Entry 7EBR (electron microscopy, 3.60 A resolution); this record covers chains B and C of the 6 polymer chains in the assembly.

[Chain B]
Protein: Capsid protein VP3
Source organism: Human enterovirus D68
UniProtKB: A0A097BW12 (A0A097BW12_HED68); residues 1-247 here correspond to UniProt positions 318-564 (UniProt number = residue number + 317)
Sequence (247 residues; row label = number of the first residue in the row):
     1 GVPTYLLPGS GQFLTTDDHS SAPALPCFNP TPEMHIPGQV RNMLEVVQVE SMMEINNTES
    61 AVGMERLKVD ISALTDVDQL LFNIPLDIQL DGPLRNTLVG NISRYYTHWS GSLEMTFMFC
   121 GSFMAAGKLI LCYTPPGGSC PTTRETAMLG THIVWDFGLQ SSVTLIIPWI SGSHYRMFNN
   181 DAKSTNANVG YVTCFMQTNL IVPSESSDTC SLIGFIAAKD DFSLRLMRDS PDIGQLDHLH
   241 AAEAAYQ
Disordered / not traced: 181-186, 235-247

[Chain C]
Protein: Capsid protein VP2
Source organism: Human enterovirus D68
UniProtKB: A0A097BW12 (A0A097BW12_HED68); residues 1-248 here correspond to UniProt positions 70-317 (UniProt number = residue number + 69)
Sequence (248 residues; row label = number of the first residue in the row):
     1 SPSAEACGYS DRVLQLKLGN SAIVTQEAAN YCCAYGEWPN YLPDHEAVAI DKPTQPETAT
    61 DRFYTLKSVK WETGSTGWWW KLPDALNNIG MFGQNVQHHY LYRSGFLIHV QCNATKFHQG
   121 ALLVVAIPEH QRGAHNTNTS PGFDDIMKGE EGGTFNHPYV LDDGTSLACA TIFPHQWINL
   181 RTNNSATIVL PWMNAAPMDF PLRHNQWTLA IIPVVPLGTR TTSSMVPITV SIAPMCCEFN
   241 GLRHAITQ
Disordered / not traced: 1-12, 245-248
What the authors report for this chain:
  - conformationally variable residues (order/disorder transition): P43 to T54

[Interface between chain B and chain C]
Residue-residue contacts - 73 pairs, chain B then chain C:
  M34(B) with E46(C); N194(C); A195(C); A196(C); P197(C)
  H35(B) with E37(C), salt bridge; E46(C), hydrogen bond (backbone-side chain)
  I36(B) with M193(C), hydrophobic; N194(C)
  P37(B) with E37(C); W192(C); M193(C)
  G38(B) with Y35(C)
  V46(B) with I172(C), hydrophobic
  V49(B) with T171(C); I172(C), hydrophobic
  E50(B) with T171(C), hydrogen bond (backbone-side chain)
  S51(B) with A168(C); T171(C)
  M52(B) with L123(C), hydrophobic; L167(C); A168(C), hydrogen bond (backbone-backbone); W177(C), hydrophobic; V214(C), hydrophobic
  E54(B) with Y159(C), hydrogen bond
  G63(B) with Y159(C)
  M64(B) with P158(C), hydrophobic; Y159(C); L167(C), hydrophobic; I212(C), hydrophobic; P213(C); V214(C), hydrophobic
  R66(B) with Y159(C)
  L67(B) with L167(C), hydrophobic; V214(C), hydrophobic
  K68(B) with P216(C)
  T97(B) with C169(C), hydrogen bond (backbone-side chain)
  L98(B) with C169(C), hydrophobic; T171(C)
  N101(B) with C169(C), hydrogen bond
  M118(B) with W177(C), hydrophobic
  F119(B) with N179(C), hydrogen bond (backbone-side chain); R181(C)
  C120(B) with Q119(C); G120(C), hydrogen bond (backbone-backbone); A121(C), hydrophobic; N179(C); V215(C), hydrophobic
  G121(B) with Q119(C); R181(C)
  S122(B) with Q119(C); R181(C), hydrogen bond (backbone-side chain)
  F123(B) with K116(C); R181(C)
  M124(B) with F117(C), hydrophobic
  F157(B) with R181(C), hydrogen bond (backbone-side chain)
  G158(B) with R181(C)
  S161(B) with T182(C)
  P203(B) with R220(C), hydrogen bond (backbone-side chain)
  S204(B) with R220(C), hydrogen bond (backbone-side chain)
  E205(B) with F117(C); T219(C); R220(C)
  S206(B) with F117(C); R220(C), hydrogen bond (backbone-side chain)
  S207(B) with Q119(C), hydrogen bond; G218(C); T219(C)
  T209(B) with Q119(C), hydrogen bond (backbone-side chain)
  S211(B) with V215(C)
  I213(B) with V214(C), hydrophobic; V215(C), hydrophobic
  F215(B) with W177(C), hydrophobic
Also at the interface, not in a pair above, chain B (43 interface residues in all): N96, A125, V202, D208, C210
Also at the interface, not in a pair above, chain C (37 interface residues in all): H118, H175, P191

[Overview]
43 residues of chain B face 37 of chain C across their interface, with 15 hydrogen bonds and 1 salt bridge.
Polar contacts include H35(B)-E37(C), H35(B)-E46(C) and E50(B)-T171(C). The paper reports conformational
variability at P43(C).
Chain B is Capsid protein VP3 and chain C is Capsid protein VP2, both from Human enterovirus D68; the
structure, EV-D68 in complex with 2H12 Fab (state S2), was determined by electron microscopy together with
7EBZ and 7ECY from the same study.
